7KAH - chains A and C of the 6 polymer chains in the assembly; structure by electron microscopy, 3.10 A resolution.

== Chain A ==
Protein: Protein transport protein SEC61
From: Saccharomyces cerevisiae (strain ATCC 204508 / S288c)
UniProt: P32915 (SC61A_YEAST); residue numbers follow UniProt; this construct covers 1-480
Sequence (480 residues; row label = number of the first residue in the row):
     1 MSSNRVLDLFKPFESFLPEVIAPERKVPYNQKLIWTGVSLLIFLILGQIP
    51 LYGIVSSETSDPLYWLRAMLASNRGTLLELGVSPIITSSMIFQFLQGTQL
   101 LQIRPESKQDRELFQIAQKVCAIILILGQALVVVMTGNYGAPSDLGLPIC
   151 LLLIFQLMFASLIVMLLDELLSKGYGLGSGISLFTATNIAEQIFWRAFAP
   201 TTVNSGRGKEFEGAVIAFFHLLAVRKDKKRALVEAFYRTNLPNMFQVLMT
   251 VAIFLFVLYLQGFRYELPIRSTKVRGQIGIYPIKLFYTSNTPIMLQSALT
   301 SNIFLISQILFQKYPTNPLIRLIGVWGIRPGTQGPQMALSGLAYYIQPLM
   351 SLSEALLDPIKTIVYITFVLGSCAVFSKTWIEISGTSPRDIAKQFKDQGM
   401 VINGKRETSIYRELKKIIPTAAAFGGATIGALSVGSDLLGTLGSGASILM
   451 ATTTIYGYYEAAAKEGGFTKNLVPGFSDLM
Not modelled in the structure: 1-11, 56-60, 143-146, 329-335, 469-480
UniProt features mapped onto this chain:
  - mutagenesis: Lys273 (K273P/G: Severe growth defect), Arg275 (R275D/G/P/Q/Y: Severe growth defect; R275E/F/V: Severe growth defect; lowers SRP-dependent and SRP-independent translocation), Gly276 (G276P: Severe growth defect), Lys405 (K405D/E/P: Severe growth defect), Arg406 (R406D: Severe growth defect; lowers SRP-dependent translocation; R406E: Severe growth defect; lowers SRP-dependent and SRP-independent translocation; R406H/W: Severe growth defect)
From the paper describing this entry:
  - mutagenesis - M90L/T185I/M294I/M450L: unchanged growth
  - mutagenesis - M90L/T185I/M294I/M450L: decreased growth in response to FN3mut

== Chain C ==
Protein: Protein transport protein SSS1
From: Saccharomyces cerevisiae (strain ATCC 204508 / S288c)
UniProt: P35179 (SC61G_YEAST); residue numbers follow UniProt; this construct covers 1-80
Sequence (80 residues; each row starts with the number of its first residue):
     1 MARASEKGEEKKQSNNQVEKLVEAPVEFVREGTQFLAKCKKPDLKEYTKI
    51 VKAVGIGFIAVGIIGYAIKLIHIPIRYVIV
Not modelled in the structure: 1-25

== How chain A and chain C interact ==
Residue-residue contacts (46):
  Leu41(A) - Ile68(C)  hydrophobic
  Leu44(A) - Ile64(C)  hydrophobic
  Leu44(A) - Gly65(C)
  Leu44(A) - Ile68(C)
  Ile45(A) - Ile68(C)  hydrophobic
  Gln48(A) - His72(C)
  Gln48(A) - Arg76(C)  hydrogen bond
  Pro50(A) - Val80(C)  hydrophobic
  Thr187(A) - Val61(C)
  Ala190(A) - Val61(C)  hydrophobic
  Glu191(A) - Lys69(C)
  Phe194(A) - Ile63(C)  hydrophobic
  Trp195(A) - Tyr66(C)  hydrophobic
  Trp195(A) - Lys69(C)
  Phe198(A) - Tyr66(C)  hydrogen bond (backbone-side chain)
  Pro200(A) - Tyr66(C)
  Pro200(A) - Leu70(C)  hydrophobic
  Phe254(A) - Val54(C)  hydrophobic
  Leu255(A) - Tyr47(C)  hydrogen bond (backbone-side chain)
  Leu255(A) - Val51(C)  hydrophobic
  Leu258(A) - Val51(C)  hydrophobic
  Leu258(A) - Val54(C)  hydrophobic
  Tyr259(A) - Pro42(C)
  Tyr259(A) - Tyr47(C)  hydrophobic
  Gly262(A) - Lys40(C)
  Phe263(A) - Leu36(C)  hydrophobic
  Phe263(A) - Lys40(C)
  Phe263(A) - Lys41(C)
  Arg264(A) - Cys39(C)
  Arg264(A) - Lys40(C)  hydrogen bond (backbone-backbone)
  Arg264(A) - Glu46(C)  salt bridge
  Tyr265(A) - Phe35(C)  hydrophobic
  Tyr265(A) - Lys38(C)
  Glu266(A) - Lys40(C)  salt bridge
  Ile417(A) - Phe35(C)  hydrophobic
  Thr420(A) - Glu31(C)
  Thr420(A) - Phe35(C)
  Ala421(A) - Phe35(C)  hydrophobic
  Ala423(A) - Phe28(C)  hydrophobic
  Phe424(A) - Gly32(C)
  Phe424(A) - Leu36(C)  hydrophobic
  Ala451(A) - Phe58(C)  hydrophobic
  Ile455(A) - Phe58(C)  hydrophobic
  Tyr459(A) - Lys49(C)  hydrogen bond
  Tyr459(A) - Ile50(C)
  Tyr459(A) - Ala53(C)  hydrophobic
Other interface residues (no listed pair), chain A (36 interface residues in all): Ile49, Ala186, Ile283, Lys284, Leu285, Ala427, Tyr456
Other interface residues (no listed pair), chain C (34 interface residues in all): Gly55, Gly57, Ile59, Gly62, Ile73

== In short ==
Chain A and chain C form an interface of 36 and 34 residues respectively; the contacts include 5 hydrogen
bonds and 2 salt bridges. Polar contacts include Arg264(A)-Glu46(C), Glu266(A)-Lys40(C) and Gln48(A)-Arg76(C).
The paper reports that M90L/T185I/M294I/M450L of chain A reduce growth in response to FN3mut;
M90L/T185I/M294I/M450L of chain A leave growth unchanged.
Here chain A is Protein transport protein SEC61 and chain C is Protein transport protein SSS1, both from
Saccharomyces cerevisiae (strain ATCC 204508 / S288c). Entry 7KAH (Cryo-EM structure of the Sec complex from
S. cerevisiae, wild-type, class without Sec62) was determined by electron microscopy, deposited together with
7KAI, 7KAJ, 7KAK, 7KAL, 7KAM, 7KAN and 8 further entries.
